9GPJ - chains A and B; structure by X-ray diffraction, 1.53 A resolution.

# Chain A
Molecule: Heterogeneous nuclear ribonucleoprotein A1, N-terminally processed
Source organism: Homo sapiens
Reference sequence: P09651 (ROA1_HUMAN); residue numbers follow UniProt; this construct covers 2-195
Sequence (198 residues; row label = number of the first residue in the row; numbers below 1 keep their minus sign (Gly-2 is residue -2)):
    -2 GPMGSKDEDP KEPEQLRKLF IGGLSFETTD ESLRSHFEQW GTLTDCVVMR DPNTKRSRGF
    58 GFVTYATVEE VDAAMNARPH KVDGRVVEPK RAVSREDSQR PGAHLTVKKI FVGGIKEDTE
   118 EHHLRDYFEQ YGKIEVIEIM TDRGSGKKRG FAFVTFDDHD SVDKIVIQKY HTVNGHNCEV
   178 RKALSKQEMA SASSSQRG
Disordered / not traced: -2 to 6, 191-195
Construct notes: expression tag (-2 to 1); engineered mutation Asp4 (Ser in P09651), Asp6 (Ser in P09651)
UniProt features mapped onto this chain:
  - modified residue: Ser2 (N-acetylserine), Lys3 (N6-acetyllysine), Ser22 (Phosphoserine), Ser192 (Phosphoserine), Arg194 (Asymmetric dimethylarginine)
  - cross-link (Glycyl lysine isopeptide (Lys-Gly)): Lys3 (interchain with G-Cter in SUMO2), Lys8 (interchain with G-Cter in SUMO2), Lys78 (interchain with G-Cter in SUMO2), Lys113 (interchain with G-Cter in SUMO), Lys179 (interchain with G-Cter in SUMO2), Lys183 (interchain with G-Cter in SUMO2)

# Chain B
Molecule: 12-nt DNA strand
Sequence (12 nucleotides; each row starts with the number of its first residue):
   201 TTAGGGTTAG GG
Disordered / not traced: 201

# How chain A and chain B interact
Pairs across the interface (35):
  Gln12(A) - DG204(B)  hydrogen bond to the base
  Lys15(A) - DG204(B)  hydrogen bond to the base
  Lys15(A) - DG205(B)  base contact
  Phe17(A) - DT202(B)  base contact
  Phe17(A) - DA203(B)  stacking on the base
  Gly19(A) - DT202(B)  sugar contact
  Gly20(A) - DT202(B)  hydrogen bond to the sugar
  Asp42(A) - DG205(B)  hydrogen bond to the base
  Val44(A) - DG205(B)  base contact
  Met46(A) - DG204(B)  phosphate contact
  Met46(A) - DG205(B)  sugar contact
  Arg55(A) - DT202(B)  sugar contact
  Arg55(A) - DG204(B)  salt bridge to the phosphate
  Gly56(A) - DT202(B)  sugar contact
  Phe57(A) - DT202(B)  sugar contact
  Phe57(A) - DA203(B)  sugar contact
  Phe57(A) - DG204(B)  phosphate contact
  Phe59(A) - DA203(B)  base contact
  Phe59(A) - DG204(B)  sugar contact
  Arg82(A) - DT202(B)  base contact
  Glu85(A) - DT202(B)  hydrogen bond to the base
  Lys87(A) - DT202(B)  hydrogen bond to the base
  Lys87(A) - DA203(B)  base contact
  Arg88(A) - DA203(B)  hydrogen bond to the base
  Ala89(A) - DA203(B)  base contact
  Ala89(A) - DG204(B)  base contact
  Val90(A) - DA203(B)  hydrogen bond to the base
  Val90(A) - DG204(B)  hydrogen bond to the base
  Ser91(A) - DG204(B)  base contact
  Arg92(A) - DG204(B)  hydrogen bond to the base
  Arg92(A) - DG205(B)  hydrogen bond to the base
  Arg92(A) - DT207(B)  hydrogen bond to the base
  Arg92(A) - DT208(B)  base contact
  Ser95(A) - DG204(B)  hydrogen bond to the base
  His101(A) - DA203(B)  stacking on the base
Also at the interface, not in a pair above, chain A (24 interface residues in all): Glu11, Glu93

# Overview
24 residues of chain A and 6 residues of chain B are in contact; the contacts include 13 hydrogen bonds, 1
salt bridge and 2 aromatic stacking contacts. Polar contacts include Gln12(A)-DG204(B), Lys15(A)-DG204(B) and
Asp42(A)-DG205(B).
Here chain A is Heterogeneous nuclear ribonucleoprotein A1, N-terminally processed (Homo sapiens) and chain B
is a 12-nt DNA strand. Entry 9GPJ (Structure of UP1 S4DS6D phosphomimetic mutant in complex with human
telomeric repeat DNA) was determined by X-ray diffraction.
